Entry 8SUB (electron microscopy, 2.89 A resolution); this record covers chains D and E of the 17 polymer chains in the assembly.

Chain D (and E):
Molecule: SIR2-like domain-containing protein
Source organism: Escherichia coli
Notes: chain E of this document is another copy of the same molecule, construct and numbering; everything in this record applies to it too
UniProt: A0A7B5N0T7 (A0A7B5N0T7_ECOLX); numbering as in UniProt (aligned over 1-415)
Amino-acid sequence (415 residues; each row starts with the number of its first residue):
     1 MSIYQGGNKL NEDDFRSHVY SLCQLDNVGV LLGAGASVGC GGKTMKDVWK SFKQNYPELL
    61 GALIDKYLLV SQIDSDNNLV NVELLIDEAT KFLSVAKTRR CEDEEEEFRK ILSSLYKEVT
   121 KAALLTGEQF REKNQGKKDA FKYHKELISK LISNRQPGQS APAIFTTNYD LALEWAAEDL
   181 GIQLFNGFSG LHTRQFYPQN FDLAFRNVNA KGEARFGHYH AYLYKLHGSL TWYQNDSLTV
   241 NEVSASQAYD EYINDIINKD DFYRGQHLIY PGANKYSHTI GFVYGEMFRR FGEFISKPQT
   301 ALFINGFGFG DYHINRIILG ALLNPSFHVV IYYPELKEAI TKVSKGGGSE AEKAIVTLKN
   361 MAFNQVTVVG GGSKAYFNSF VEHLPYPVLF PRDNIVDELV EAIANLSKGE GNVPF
Disordered / not traced: 1, 211-216, 409-415 (chain E: 1, 211-216, 408-415)
Small-molecule neighbours: Adenosine-5-Diphosphoribose (AR6; [(2R,3S,4R,5R)-5-(6-aminopurin-9-yl)-3,4-dihydroxy-oxolan-2-yl]methyl [hydroxy-[[(2R,3S,4R,5S)-3,4,5-trihydroxyoxolan-2-yl]methoxy]phosphoryl] hydrogen phosphate): A34, G35, V38, T44, M45, E83, H227, N305, G306, F307, G308, F309, G310, D311, Y333, P334, E335, A375, Y376, F377
Reported in the primary citation:
  - catalytic residues: H227, D311, H313
  - mutagenesis - H227A, D311A, H313A: abolished catalytic activity on NAD+
  - mutagenesis - H227A, D311A, H313A: decreased catalytic activity on single-stranded DNA
  - mutagenesis - H227A: decreased growth

How chain D and chain E interact:
Pairs across the interface (45):
  K133(D) with H192(E); T193(E); Y233(E)
  N134(D) with T193(E)
  L171(D) with H192(E)
  E178(D) with L191(E), hydrogen bond (side chain-backbone); H192(E), hydrogen bond (side chain-backbone); T193(E), hydrogen bond (side chain-backbone)
  Q183(D) with S189(E)
  S189(D) with Q183(E), hydrogen bond
  L191(D) with E178(E), hydrogen bond (backbone-side chain); R194(E); E242(E); V243(E)
  H192(D) with L171(E); E178(E), hydrogen bond (backbone-side chain); A245(E)
  T193(D) with N134(E); E178(E), hydrogen bond (backbone-side chain)
  D202(D) with R206(E); N207(E); V208(E); N209(E)
  L203(D) with R206(E)
  A204(D) with A204(E); F205(E); R206(E), hydrogen bond (backbone-backbone)
  F205(D) with A204(E); R206(E)
  R206(D) with D202(E); L203(E); A204(E), hydrogen bond (backbone-backbone); F205(E)
  N207(D) with D202(E)
  V208(D) with D202(E), hydrogen bond (backbone-backbone); A204(E), hydrophobic
  Y233(D) with K133(E)
  E242(D) with L191(E)
  S244(D) with L191(E); H192(E); Q247(E)
  A245(D) with H192(E), hydrogen bond (backbone-side chain)
  S246(D) with Q247(E)
  Q247(D) with S244(E); Q247(E)
Also at the interface, not in a pair above, chain D (30 interface residues in all): W175, G181, G190, R194, N200, G217, T231, V243
Also at the interface, not in a pair above, chain E (29 interface residues in all): E174, W175, G190, Y197, S246

Summary:
30 residues of chain D and 29 residues of chain E are in contact; the contacts include 11 hydrogen bonds.
Polar pairs include E178(D)-L191(E), E178(D)-H192(E) and E178(D)-T193(E). Bound to chain D:
Adenosine-5-Diphosphoribose. From the paper: catalytic residues H227(D), D311(D) and H313(D); H227A, D311A and
H313A of chain D abolish catalytic activity on NAD+.
Both chains are SIR2-like domain-containing protein (Escherichia coli). Entry 8SUB (E. coli SIR2-HerA complex
(dodecamer SIR2 pentamer HerA)) was determined by electron microscopy together with 8SU9, 8SUW, 8SXX, 8UAE and
8UAF from the same study.
